6DQ0 - chain A; structure by X-ray diffraction, 2.05 A resolution.

# Chain A
Molecule: superfolder green fluorescent protein
Source organism: Aequorea victoria
Amino-acid sequence (237 residues; row label = number of the first residue in the row; note: 2 numbers in that range are skipped by the numbering (no residue carries them; nothing is unmodelled there); numbering starts at 0):
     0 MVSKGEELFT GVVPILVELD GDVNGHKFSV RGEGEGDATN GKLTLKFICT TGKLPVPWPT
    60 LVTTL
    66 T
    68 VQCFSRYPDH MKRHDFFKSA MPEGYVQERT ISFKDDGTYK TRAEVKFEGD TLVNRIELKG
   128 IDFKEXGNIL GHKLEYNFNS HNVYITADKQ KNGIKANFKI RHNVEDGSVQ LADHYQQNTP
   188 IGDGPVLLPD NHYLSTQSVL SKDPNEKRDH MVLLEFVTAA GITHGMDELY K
Unresolved in the structure: 0-1, 232-238
Modified residues: Thr66 ({2-[(1R,2R)-1-amino-2-hydroxypropyl]-4-(4-hydroxybenzylidene)-5-oxo-4,5-dihydro-1H-imidazol-1-yl}acetic acid; CRO); PPN (para-nitrophenylalanine) at position 133
Glycans and other covalent adducts: covalent link Leu64-Thr66; covalent link Thr66-Val68

# Summary
Chain A is superfolder green fluorescent protein (Aequorea victoria); the structure, sfGFP D133 mutated to
4-nitro-L-phenylalanine, was determined by X-ray diffraction, deposited together with 6DQ1.
